Entry 1CWT (X-ray diffraction, 2.30 A resolution); this record covers chain A.

# Chain A
Molecule: CDC25 B-type tyrosine phosphatase
Source organism: Homo sapiens
Notes: fragment: catalytic domain
Reference sequence: P30305 (MPIP2_HUMAN); residues 374-551 here correspond to UniProt positions 347-524 (UniProt number = residue number - 27)
Chain sequence (178 residues; each row starts with the number of its first residue):
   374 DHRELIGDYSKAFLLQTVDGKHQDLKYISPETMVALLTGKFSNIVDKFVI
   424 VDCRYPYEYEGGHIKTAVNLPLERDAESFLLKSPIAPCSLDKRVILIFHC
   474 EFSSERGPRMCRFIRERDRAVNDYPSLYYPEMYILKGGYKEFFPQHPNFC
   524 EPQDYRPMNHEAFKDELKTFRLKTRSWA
Ion coordination: methyl mercury ion near Cys484 (its only coordinating residue here)

# Summary
Chain A is CDC25 B-type tyrosine phosphatase (Homo sapiens); the structure, Human CDC25B catalytic domain with
methyl mercury, was determined by X-ray diffraction (same publication as 1CWS, 1CWR and 1QB0).
